Entry 6DFX (X-ray diffraction, 2.03 A resolution); this record covers chains G and H of the 4 polymer chains in the assembly.

[Chain G]
Protein: T1D3 alpha chain
Organism: Homo sapiens
Amino-acid sequence (207 residues; row label = number of the first residue in the row; numbering starts at 0):
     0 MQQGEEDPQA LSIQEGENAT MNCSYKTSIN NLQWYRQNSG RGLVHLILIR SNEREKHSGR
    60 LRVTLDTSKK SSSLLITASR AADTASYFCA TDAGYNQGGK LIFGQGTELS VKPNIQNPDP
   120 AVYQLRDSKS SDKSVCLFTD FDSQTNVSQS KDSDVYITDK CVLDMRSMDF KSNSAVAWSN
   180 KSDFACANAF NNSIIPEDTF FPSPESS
Unresolved in the structure: 0-7, 202-206
Cystine bridges: C22-C88, C135-C185

[Chain H]
Protein: T1D3 beta chain
Organism: Homo sapiens
Amino-acid sequence (238 residues; row label = number of the first residue in the row; note: 6 numbers in that range are skipped by the numbering (no residue carries them; nothing is unmodelled there)):
     3 GVTQTPRYLI KTRGQQVTLS CSPISGHRSV SWYQQTPGQG LQFLFEYFSE TQRNKGNFPG
    63 RFSGRQFSNS RSEMNVSTLE LGDSALYLCA SSAGNTI
   106 YFGEGSWLTV VEDLKNVFPP EVAVFEPSEA EISHTQKATL VCLATGFYPD HVELSWWVNG
   166 KEVHSGVCTD PQPLKEQPAL NDSRYCLSSR LRVSATFWQN PRNHFRCQVQ FYGLSENDEW
   226 TQDRAKPVTQ IVSAEAWGRA D
Unresolved in the structure: 246
Cystine bridges: C23-C91, C147-C212

[Chain G / chain H interface]
Residue-residue contacts (93):
  N30(G) with N97(H), hydrogen bond
  Q32(G) with T98(H), hydrogen bond
  Y34(G) with T98(H); I99(H), hydrogen bond (side chain-backbone)
  Q36(G) with Q37(H), hydrogen bond
  S38(G) with Q177(H), hydrogen bond
  G39(G) with R9(H), hydrogen bond (backbone-side chain); E109(H); W112(H)
  R40(G) with E109(H), salt bridge
  G41(G) with F107(H); G108(H), hydrogen bond (backbone-backbone); E109(H), hydrogen bond (backbone-side chain)
  L42(G) with L43(H), hydrophobic; F107(H)
  H44(G) with T98(H); Y106(H)
  L47(G) with N97(H)
  R49(G) with N97(H), hydrogen bond
  Y94(G) with N56(H), hydrogen bond
  N95(G) with N97(H), hydrogen bond (backbone-side chain)
  Q96(G) with G96(H)
  G97(G) with S31(H); E48(H); R55(H); S94(H); I99(H)
  G98(G) with S33(H), hydrogen bond (backbone-side chain); Y35(H), hydrogen bond (backbone-side chain); E48(H), hydrogen bond (backbone-side chain); I99(H)
  K99(G) with Y35(H); F45(H); N56(H)
  L100(G) with Y35(H), hydrogen bond (backbone-side chain); I99(H), hydrophobic
  F102(G) with F107(H), hydrophobic
  D118(G) with H139(H), salt bridge
  Y122(G) with S133(H); A135(H); E136(H); H139(H); T140(H)
  Q123(G) with S133(H), hydrogen bond (backbone-side chain)
  L124(G) with F130(H), hydrophobic; E131(H); T144(H); V146(H), hydrophobic
  R125(G) with F130(H); E131(H), hydrogen bond (backbone-backbone)
  D126(G) with V129(H); F130(H); E131(H)
  S130(G) with F130(H)
  K132(G) with L148(H); T150(H)
  V134(G) with F130(H), hydrophobic; L148(H), hydrophobic
  L136(G) with T144(H)
  D139(G) with T140(H); R197(H), salt bridge
  Y155(G) with L179(H), hydrophobic; E181(H), hydrogen bond (side chain-backbone)
  I156(G) with L179(H)
  T157(G) with D175(H); S193(H); R195(H), hydrogen bond
  D158(G) with R195(H)
  C160(G) with C173(H), disulfide; T174(H); R195(H)
  V161(G) with C173(H), hydrogen bond (backbone-side chain)
  L162(G) with G171(H); C173(H), hydrophobic; R197(H)
  D163(G) with S170(H); G171(H), hydrogen bond (backbone-backbone)
  M164(G) with S170(H); R197(H); V198(H)
  R165(G) with H169(H), hydrogen bond (side chain-backbone); S170(H), hydrogen bond (backbone-side chain)
  M167(G) with S199(H)
  F169(G) with K142(H); R197(H)
  S171(G) with R197(H), hydrogen bond
  S173(G) with R195(H), hydrogen bond
  A174(G) with R195(H)
  W177(G) with L148(H), hydrophobic; L179(H), hydrophobic; C191(H), hydrophobic
  F199(G) with H139(H)
  P201(G) with A135(H), hydrophobic
Interface residues without a listed pair, chain G (52 interface residues in all): F87, T138, V175
Interface residues without a listed pair, chain H (55 interface residues in all): L88, L90, A128, V172, P176, K180, E240
Disulfides between the chains: C160(G)-C173(H)

[In short]
52 residues of chain G and 55 residues of chain H are in contact; the contacts include 1 disulfide bond, 25
hydrogen bonds and 3 salt bridges. Polar contacts include R40(G)-E109(H), D118(G)-H139(H) and D139(G)-R197(H).
Here chain G is T1D3 alpha chain and chain H is T1D3 beta chain, both from Homo sapiens. Entry 6DFX (human
diabetogenic TCR T1D3 in complex with DQ8-p8E9E peptide) was determined by X-ray diffraction, deposited
together with 6DFQ, 6DFS, 6DFV and 6DFW.
